PDB entry 8J90 | electron microscopy, 4.71 A resolution (low resolution: residue-level contacts below are approximate; hydrogen-bond / salt-bridge calls are withheld) | chains D and I of the 11 polymer chains in the assembly

== Chain D ==
Protein: HTB9
Source organism: Arabidopsis thaliana
Reference sequence: O23629 (H2B6_ARATH); residues 0-149 here correspond to UniProt positions 1-150 (UniProt number = residue number + 1)
Sequence (153 residues; each row starts with the number of its first residue; numbers below 1 keep their minus sign (Gly-3 is residue -3)):
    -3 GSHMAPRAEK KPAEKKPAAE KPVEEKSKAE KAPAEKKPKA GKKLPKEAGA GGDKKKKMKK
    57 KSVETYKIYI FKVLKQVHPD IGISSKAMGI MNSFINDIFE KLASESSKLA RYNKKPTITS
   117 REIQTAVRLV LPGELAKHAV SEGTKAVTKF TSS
Unresolved in the structure: -3 to 59
Differences from the reference sequence: expression tag (-3 to -1)
Swiss-Prot annotation at these positions:
  - modified residue: Ala1 (N,N,N-trimethylalanine), Lys6 (N6-acetyllysine), Lys11 (N6-acetyllysine), Lys12 (N6,N6-dimethyllysine), Lys27 (N6-acetyllysine), Lys32 (N6-acetyllysine), Lys38 (N6-acetyllysine), Lys39 (N6-acetyllysine)
  - cross-link: Lys145 (Glycyl lysine isopeptide (Lys-Gly) (interchain with G-Cter in ubiquitin))

== Chain I ==
Molecule: 169-nt DNA strand
Source organism: synthetic construct
Sequence (169 nucleotides; each row starts with the number of its first residue; numbers below 1 keep their minus sign (DA-95 is residue -95)):
   -95 ATCGGACCCT ATCGCGAGCC AGGCCTGAGA ATCCGGTGCC GAGGCCGCTC AATTGGTCGT
   -35 AGACAGCTCT AGCACCGCTT AAACGCACGT ACGCGCTGTC CCCCGCGTTT TAACCGCCAA
    25 GGGGATTACT CCCTAGTCTC CAGGCACGTG TCAGATATAT ACATCCGAT
Unresolved in the structure: -95 to -61, 51-73

== Chain D / chain I interface ==
Residue-residue contacts (9; chain D residue first):
  Lys71(D) - DG-52(I)
  Gly78(D) - DG-53(I)
  Ile79(D) - DA-54(I)
  Ile79(D) - DG-53(I)
  Ser81(D) - DA-54(I)
  Lys111(D) - DG-34(I)
  Pro112(D) - DG-34(I)
  Thr113(D) - DA-35(I)
  Thr113(D) - DG-34(I)
Also at the interface, not in a pair above, chain D (10 interface residues in all): Phe67, Ser80, Met84

== Summary ==
Chain D and chain I form an interface of 10 and 5 residues respectively.
Chain D is HTB9 (Arabidopsis thaliana) and chain I is a 169-nt DNA strand (synthetic construct); the
structure, Cryo-EM structure of DDM1-nucleosome complex, was determined by electron microscopy together with
8J92 from the same study.
